Entry 8E05 (electron microscopy, 4.60 A resolution (low resolution: residue-level contacts below are approximate; hydrogen-bond / salt-bridge calls are withheld)); this record covers chains A and B.

Chain A (and B):
Protein: Leucine-rich repeat serine/threonine-protein kinase 1
Source organism: Homo sapiens
Notes: EC 2.7.11.1; chain B of this document is another copy of the same molecule, construct and numbering; everything in this record applies to it too
UniProtKB: Q38SD2 (LRRK1_HUMAN); residue numbers follow UniProt; this construct covers 1-2015
Amino-acid sequence (2016 residues; each row starts with the number of its first residue; numbering starts at 0):
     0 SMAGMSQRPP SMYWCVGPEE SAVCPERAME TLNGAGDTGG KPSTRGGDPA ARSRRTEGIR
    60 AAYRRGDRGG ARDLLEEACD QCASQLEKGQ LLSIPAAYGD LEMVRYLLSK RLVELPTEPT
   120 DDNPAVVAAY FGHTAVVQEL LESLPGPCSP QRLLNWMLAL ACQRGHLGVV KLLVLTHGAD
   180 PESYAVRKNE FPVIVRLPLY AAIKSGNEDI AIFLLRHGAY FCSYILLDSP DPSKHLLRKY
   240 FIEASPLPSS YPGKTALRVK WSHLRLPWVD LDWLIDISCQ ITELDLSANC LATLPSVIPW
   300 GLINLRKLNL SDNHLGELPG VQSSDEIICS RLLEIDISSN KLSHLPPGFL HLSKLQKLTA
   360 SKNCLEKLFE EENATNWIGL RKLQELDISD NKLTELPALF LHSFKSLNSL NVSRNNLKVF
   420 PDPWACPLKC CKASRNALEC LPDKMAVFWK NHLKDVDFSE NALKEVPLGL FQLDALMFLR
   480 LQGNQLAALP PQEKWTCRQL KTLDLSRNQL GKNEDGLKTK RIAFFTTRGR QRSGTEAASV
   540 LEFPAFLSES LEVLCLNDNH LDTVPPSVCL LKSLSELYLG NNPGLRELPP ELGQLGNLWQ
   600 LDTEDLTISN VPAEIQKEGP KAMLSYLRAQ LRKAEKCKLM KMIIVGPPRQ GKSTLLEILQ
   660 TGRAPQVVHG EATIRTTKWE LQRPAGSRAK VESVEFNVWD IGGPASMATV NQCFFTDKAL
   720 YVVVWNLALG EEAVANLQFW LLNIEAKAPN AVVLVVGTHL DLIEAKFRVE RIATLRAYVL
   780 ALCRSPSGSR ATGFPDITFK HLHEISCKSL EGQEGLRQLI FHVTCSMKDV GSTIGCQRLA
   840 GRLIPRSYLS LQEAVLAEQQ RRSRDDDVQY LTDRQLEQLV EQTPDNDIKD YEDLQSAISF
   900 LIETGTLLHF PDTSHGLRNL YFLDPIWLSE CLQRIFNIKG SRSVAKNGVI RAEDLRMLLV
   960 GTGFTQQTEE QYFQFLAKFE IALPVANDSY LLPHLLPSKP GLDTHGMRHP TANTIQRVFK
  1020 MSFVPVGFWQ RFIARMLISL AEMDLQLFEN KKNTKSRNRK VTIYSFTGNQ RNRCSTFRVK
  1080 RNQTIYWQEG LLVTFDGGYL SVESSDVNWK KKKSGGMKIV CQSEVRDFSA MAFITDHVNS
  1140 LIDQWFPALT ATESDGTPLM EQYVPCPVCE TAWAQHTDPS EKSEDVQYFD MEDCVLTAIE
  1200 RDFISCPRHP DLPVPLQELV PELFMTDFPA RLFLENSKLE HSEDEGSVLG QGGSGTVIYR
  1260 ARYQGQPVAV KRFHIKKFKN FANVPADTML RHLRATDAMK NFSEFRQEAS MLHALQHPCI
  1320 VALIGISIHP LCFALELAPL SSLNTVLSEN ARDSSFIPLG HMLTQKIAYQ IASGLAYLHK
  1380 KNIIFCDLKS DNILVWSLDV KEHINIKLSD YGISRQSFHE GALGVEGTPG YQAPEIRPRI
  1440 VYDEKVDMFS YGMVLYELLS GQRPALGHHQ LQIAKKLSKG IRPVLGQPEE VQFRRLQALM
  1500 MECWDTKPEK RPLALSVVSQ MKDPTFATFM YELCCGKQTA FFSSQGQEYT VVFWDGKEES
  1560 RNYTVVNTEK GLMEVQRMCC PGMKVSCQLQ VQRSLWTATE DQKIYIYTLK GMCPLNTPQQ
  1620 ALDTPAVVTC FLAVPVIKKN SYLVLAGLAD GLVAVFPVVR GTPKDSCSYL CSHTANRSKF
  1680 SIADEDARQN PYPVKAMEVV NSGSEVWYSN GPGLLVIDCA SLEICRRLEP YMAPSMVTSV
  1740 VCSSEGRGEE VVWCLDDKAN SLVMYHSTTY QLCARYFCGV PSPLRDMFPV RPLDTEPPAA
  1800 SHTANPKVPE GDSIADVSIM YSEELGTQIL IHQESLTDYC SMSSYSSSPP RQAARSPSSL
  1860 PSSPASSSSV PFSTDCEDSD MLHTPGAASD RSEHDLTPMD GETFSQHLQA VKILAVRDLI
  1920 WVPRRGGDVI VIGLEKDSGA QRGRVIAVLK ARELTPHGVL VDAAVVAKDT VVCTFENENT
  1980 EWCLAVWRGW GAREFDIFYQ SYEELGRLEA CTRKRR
Disordered / not traced: 0-50, 245-253, 511-538, 829-834, 1048-1060, 1174-1181, 1278-1284, 1413-1438, 1792-1902, 2008-2015
Construct notes: expression tag (0)
Residues lining bound ligands: GDP (guanosine-5'-diphosphate): Pro646, Pro647, Arg648, Gln649, Gly650, Lys651, Ser652, Thr653, Thr757, His758, Leu759, Asp760, Ile804, Ser805, Cys806, Lys807
Reported in the primary citation:
  - mutagenesis - K746G, S1064E/S1074E/T1075E, S1064E/F1065A/S1074E/T1075E, F1065A: increased catalytic activity
  - post-translational modification sites: Ser1064, Ser1074, Thr1075 (citing earlier work)
  - mutagenesis - D1409A: abolished catalytic activity

Interface between chain A and chain B:
Contacting residue pairs (28; chain A residue first):
  Arg53(A) - Arg506(B)
  Arg64(A) - Trp598(B)
  Arg64(A) - His1467(B)
  Gly65(A) - His1467(B)
  Asp66(A) - His1467(B)
  Glu76(A) - Arg413(B)
  Glu76(A) - Arg434(B)
  Asp79(A) - Arg413(B)
  Gln80(A) - Arg434(B)
  Pro146(A) - Gln150(B)
  Gln150(A) - Pro146(B)
  Lys170(A) - Glu1244(B)
  Leu171(A) - Glu1244(B)
  Gly205(A) - Phe1277(B)
  Glu207(A) - Phe1277(B)
  Arg413(A) - Glu76(B)
  Arg413(A) - Asp79(B)
  Arg434(A) - Glu76(B)
  Arg434(A) - Gln80(B)
  Arg506(A) - Arg53(B)
  Trp598(A) - Arg64(B)
  Glu1244(A) - Lys170(B)
  Glu1244(A) - Leu171(B)
  Phe1277(A) - Gly205(B)
  Phe1277(A) - Glu207(B)
  His1467(A) - Arg64(B)
  His1467(A) - Gly65(B)
  His1467(A) - Asp66(B)
Also at the interface, not in a pair above, chain A (29 interface residues in all): Ala60, Glu75, Cys147, Ser148, Asp557, Tyr577, Asp1243, Gly1264, Lys1275
Also at the interface, not in a pair above, chain B (29 interface residues in all): Ala60, Glu75, Cys147, Ser148, Asp557, Tyr577, Asp1243, Gly1264, Lys1275

Overview:
The chain A/chain B interface involves 29 residues from each chain. Bound to chain A: GDP. The paper reports
that K746G, S1064E/S1074E/T1075E and S1064E/F1065A/S1074E/T1075E of chain A, among others, increase catalytic
activity; modification sites Ser1064(A), Ser1074(A) and Thr1075(A); 5 substitutions were tested in all.
Both chains are Leucine-rich repeat serine/threonine-protein kinase 1 (Homo sapiens). Entry 8E05 (Structure of
dimeric LRRK1) was determined by electron microscopy (same publication as 8E04 and 8E06).
